PDB entry 9GMR | electron microscopy, 2.80 A resolution | chains G and J of the 11 polymer chains in the assembly

== Chain G ==
Molecule: Histone H2A type 2-A
Organism: Homo sapiens
UniProtKB: Q6FI13 (H2A2A_HUMAN); residues 1-129 here correspond to UniProt positions 2-130 (UniProt number = residue number + 1)
Amino-acid sequence (129 residues; row label = number of the first residue in the row):
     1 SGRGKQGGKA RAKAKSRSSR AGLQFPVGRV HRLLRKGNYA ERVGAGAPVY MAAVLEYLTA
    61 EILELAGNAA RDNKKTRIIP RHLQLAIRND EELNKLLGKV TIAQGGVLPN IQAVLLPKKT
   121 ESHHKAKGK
Disordered / not traced: 1-13, 119-129

== Chain J ==
Molecule: 149-nt DNA strand
Sequence (149 nucleotides; each row starts with the number of its first residue):
    25 GTAAGGGGAT CTTGTATATA TCTGACACGT GCCTGGAGAC TAGGGAGTAA TCCCCTTGGC
    85 GGTTAAAACG CGGGGGACAG CGCGTACGTG CGTTTAAGCG GTGCTAGAGC TGTCTACGAC
   145 CAATTGAGCG GCCTCGGCAC CGGGATTCT

== Chain G / chain J interface ==
Contacting residue pairs (8; chain G residue first):
  Lys15(G) with DA61(J), sugar contact; DG62(J), phosphate contact
  Arg17(G) with DA61(J), salt bridge to the phosphate
  Gly28(G) with DA61(J), phosphate contact
  Arg29(G) with DG60(J), phosphate contact
  Arg32(G) with DG60(J), salt bridge to the phosphate
  Arg42(G) with DG69(J), sugar contact
  Arg77(G) with DC50(J), sugar contact
Also at the interface, not in a pair above, chain G (9 interface residues in all): Ala14, Ser16
Also at the interface, not in a pair above, chain J (6 interface residues in all): DG59

== Overview ==
The interface between chain G and chain J involves 9 residues on one side and 6 on the other, with 2 salt
bridges. Polar pairs include Arg17(G)-DA61(J) and Arg32(G)-DG60(J).
Here chain G is Histone H2A type 2-A (Homo sapiens) and chain J is a 149-nt DNA strand. Entry 9GMR
(SIRT7-H3K36MTUnucleosome complex) was determined by electron microscopy (same publication as 9GMK).
